Entry 7KEU (electron microscopy, 3.90 A resolution); this record covers chains F and D of the 8 polymer chains in the assembly.

Chain F:
Name: Caspase-1
Source organism: Homo sapiens
Notes: EC 3.4.22.36
UniProtKB: P29466 (CASP1_HUMAN); numbering as in UniProt (aligned over 2-86)
Sequence (85 residues; numbered 2 to 86; the number before each row is that of its first residue):
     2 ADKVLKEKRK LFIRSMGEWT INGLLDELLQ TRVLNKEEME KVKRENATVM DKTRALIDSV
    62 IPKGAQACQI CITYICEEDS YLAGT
Sequence notes: conflict Trp-20 (Gly in P29466)

Chain D:
Name: Apoptosis-associated speck-like protein containing a CARD
Source organism: Homo sapiens
UniProtKB: Q9ULZ3 (ASC_HUMAN); residues 113-194 here = UniProt positions 113-194
Sequence (82 residues; row label = number of the first residue in the row):
   113 HFIDQHRAAL IARVTNVEWL LDALYGKVLT DEQYQAVRAE PTNPSKMRKL FSFTPAGNWT
   173 CKDLLLQALR ESQSYLVEDL ER
Sequence notes: conflict Gly-169 (Trp in Q9ULZ3)
Curated features (UniProtKB/Swiss-Prot):
  - cross-link: Lys-174 (Glycyl lysine isopeptide (Lys-Gly) (interchain with G-Cter in ubiquitin))
  - mutagenesis: Lys-174 (K174R: Loss of inflammasome activation activity)

Interface between chain F and chain D:
Pairs across the interface (13; chain F residue first):
  Glu-8(F) / Tyr-137(D)
  Lys-11(F) / Asp-134(D)  salt bridge
  Lys-11(F) / Tyr-137(D)
  Lys-11(F) / Tyr-146(D)  hydrogen bond
  Arg-15(F) / Trp-131(D)
  Arg-15(F) / Asp-134(D)  salt bridge
  Met-51(F) / Glu-130(D)
  Asp-52(F) / Arg-150(D)  salt bridge
  Arg-55(F) / Glu-130(D)  salt bridge
  Arg-55(F) / Asp-134(D)  salt bridge
  Arg-55(F) / Tyr-146(D)
  Asp-59(F) / Arg-150(D)  salt bridge
  Ile-62(F) / Asp-143(D)
Other interface residues (no listed pair), chain F (9 interface residues in all): Lys-7
Other interface residues (no listed pair), chain D (8 interface residues in all): Gln-147
Interface features reported in the paper:
  - hot spots on chain F (mutagenesis) - K42E: abolished binding to Apoptosis-associated speck-like protein containing a CARD (chain D) (citing earlier work)

Summary:
The interface between chain F and chain D involves 9 residues on one side and 8 on the other, with 1 hydrogen
bond and 6 salt bridges. Polar pairs include Lys-11(F)/Asp-134(D), Arg-15(F)/Asp-134(D) and
Asp-52(F)/Arg-150(D). From the paper: K42E of chain F abolishes binding to Apoptosis-associated speck-like
protein containing a CARD (chain D).
Chain F is Caspase-1 and chain D is Apoptosis-associated speck-like protein containing a CARD, both from Homo
sapiens; the structure, Cryo-EM structure of the Caspase-1-CARD:ASC-CARD octamer, was determined by electron
microscopy, deposited together with 6XKJ and 6XKK.
